6M44 - chains I and O of the 18 polymer chains in the assembly; structure by X-ray diffraction, 3.81 A resolution.

# Chain I
Molecule: 355-nt DNA strand
From: other sequences
Sequence (355 nucleotides; each row starts with the number of its first residue):
     1 CGCTGACGAA AAAAAAAACG CATCCCGGTG CCGAGGCCGC TCAATTGGTC GTAGACAGCT
    61 CTAGCACCGC TTAAACGCAC GTACGCGCTG TCTACCGCGT TTTAACCGCC ACTAGAAGCG
   121 CTTACTAGTC TCCAGGCACG TGTGAGACCG GCACATGAAA AAAAAAATGC ATGCTCGAGT
   181 ATGAAAAAAA AAATCGCATC CCGGTGCCGA GGCCGCTCAA TTGGTCGTAG ACAGCTCTAG
   241 CACCGCTTAA ACGCACGTAC GCGCTGTCTA CCGCGTTTTA ACCGCCACTA GAAGCGCTTA
   301 CTAGTCTCCA GGCACGTGTG AGACCGGCAC ATGAAAAAAA AAACGTCAGC GGTAC
Ion coordination: Ca2+ near DG136 (its only coordinating residue here)

# Chain O
Name: Histone H3.1
From: Homo sapiens
Reference sequence: P68431 (H31_HUMAN); residues 0-135 here correspond to UniProt positions 1-136 (UniProt number = residue number + 1)
Chain sequence (136 residues; each row starts with the number of its first residue; numbering starts at 0):
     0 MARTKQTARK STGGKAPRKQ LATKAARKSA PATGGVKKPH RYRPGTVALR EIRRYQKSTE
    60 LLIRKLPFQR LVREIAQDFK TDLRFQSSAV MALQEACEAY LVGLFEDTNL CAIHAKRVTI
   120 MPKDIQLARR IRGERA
Not modelled in the structure: 0-36
Swiss-Prot annotation at these positions:
  - modified residue: Arg-2 (Asymmetric dimethylarginine), Thr-3 (Phosphothreonine), Lys-4 (Allysine), Gln-5 (5-glutamyl dopamine), Thr-6 (Phosphothreonine), Arg-8 (Citrulline), Lys-9 (N6,N6,N6-trimethyllysine), Ser-10 (ADP-ribosylserine), Thr-11 (Phosphothreonine), Lys-14 (N6-(2-hydroxyisobutyryl)lysine), Arg-17 (Asymmetric dimethylarginine), Lys-18 (N6-(2-hydroxyisobutyryl)lysine), Lys-23 (N6-(2-hydroxyisobutyryl)lysine), Arg-26 (Citrulline), Lys-27 (N6,N6,N6-trimethyllysine), Ser-28 (ADP-ribosylserine), Lys-36 (N6,N6,N6-trimethyllysine), Lys-37 (N6-methyllysine), Tyr-41 (Phosphotyrosine), Lys-56 (N6,N6,N6-trimethyllysine) and 8 more in UniProt
  - lipidation: Lys-18 (N6-decanoyllysine)

# How chain I and chain O interact
Residue-residue contacts (28):
  DC21(I) / His-39(O)  phosphate contact
  DC21(I) / Tyr-41(O)  hydrogen bond to the sugar
  DA22(I) / Tyr-41(O)  sugar contact
  DA22(I) / Arg-49(O)  hydrogen bond to the phosphate
  DT23(I) / Arg-49(O)  salt bridge to the phosphate
  DC24(I) / Lys-56(O)  salt bridge to the phosphate
  DC96(I) / Pro-43(O)  phosphate contact
  DC96(I) / Gly-44(O)  hydrogen bond to the phosphate
  DG97(I) / Arg-40(O)  base contact
  DG97(I) / Tyr-41(O)  sugar contact
  DG97(I) / Pro-43(O)  sugar contact
  DG97(I) / Gly-44(O)  hydrogen bond to the phosphate
  DG97(I) / Thr-45(O)  hydrogen bond to the phosphate
  DG97(I) / Val-46(O)  hydrogen bond to the phosphate
  DG97(I) / Ala-47(O)  hydrogen bond to the phosphate
  DC98(I) / Arg-40(O)  hydrogen bond to the sugar
  DC98(I) / Tyr-41(O)  hydrogen bond to the phosphate
  DC98(I) / Val-46(O)  phosphate contact
  DA105(I) / Arg-63(O)  hydrogen bond to the sugar
  DA105(I) / Leu-65(O)  phosphate contact
  DA105(I) / Pro-66(O)  phosphate contact
  DA105(I) / Arg-69(O)  salt bridge to the phosphate
  DC106(I) / Arg-63(O)  phosphate contact
  DC106(I) / Lys-64(O)  hydrogen bond to the phosphate
  DC106(I) / Leu-65(O)  phosphate contact
  DA114(I) / Arg-83(O)  sugar contact
  DG115(I) / Asp-81(O)  phosphate contact
  DG115(I) / Arg-83(O)  sugar contact
Interface residues without a listed pair, chain I (13 interface residues in all): DG20, DC95
Interface residues without a listed pair, chain O (20 interface residues in all): Arg-42, Glu-50, Thr-118

# Overview
Chain I and chain O form an interface of 13 and 20 residues respectively, with 11 hydrogen bonds and 3 salt
bridges. Polar contacts include DC21(I)/Tyr-41(O), DC98(I)/Arg-40(O) and DA105(I)/Arg-63(O).
Here chain I is a 355-nt DNA strand (other sequences) and chain O is Histone H3.1 (Homo sapiens). Entry 6M44
(355 bp di-nucleosome harboring cohesive DNA termini (high cryoprotectant)) was determined by X-ray
diffraction, deposited together with 6LA8, 6LA9 and 6M3V.
